Entry 4XSO (X-ray diffraction, 2.01 A resolution); this record covers chains B and A.

# Chain B (and A)
Protein: Alr3699 protein
Organism: Nostoc sp. (strain PCC 7120 / UTEX 2576)
Notes: chain A of this document is another copy of the same molecule, construct and numbering; everything in this record applies to it too
Reference sequence: Q8YQW3 (Q8YQW3_NOSS1); residue numbers follow UniProt; this construct covers 1-382
Chain sequence (388 residues; numbered -5 to 382; the number before each row is that of its first residue; numbers below 1 keep their minus sign (His-5 is residue -5)):
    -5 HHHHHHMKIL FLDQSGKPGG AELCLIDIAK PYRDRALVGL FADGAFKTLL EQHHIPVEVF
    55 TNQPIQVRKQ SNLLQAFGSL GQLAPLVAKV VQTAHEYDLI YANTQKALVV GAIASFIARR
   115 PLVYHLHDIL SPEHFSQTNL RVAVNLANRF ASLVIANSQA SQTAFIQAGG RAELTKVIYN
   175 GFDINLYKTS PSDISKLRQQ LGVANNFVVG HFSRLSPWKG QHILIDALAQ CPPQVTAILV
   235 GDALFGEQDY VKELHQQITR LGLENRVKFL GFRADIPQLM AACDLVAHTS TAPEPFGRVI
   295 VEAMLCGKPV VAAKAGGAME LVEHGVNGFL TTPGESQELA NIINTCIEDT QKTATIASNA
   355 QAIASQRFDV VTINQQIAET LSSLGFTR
Not modelled in the structure: -5 to 0, 59-72, 379-382
Construct notes: expression tag (-5 to 0)
From the paper describing this entry:
  - self-association interface (contacts with another copy of this molecule); pairs are residue here / residue on that copy: Asn56-Gln76 (hydrogen bond), Asn56-Leu77 (hydrogen bond)
  - conformationally variable residues (order/disorder transition): Ile59 to Gly72, Gly379 to Arg382
  - mutagenesis - H121A, E288A: abolished catalytic activity on UDPG
  - mutagenesis - E16A, D122A, F239A: decreased catalytic activity on mannose
  - mutagenesis - E16A, D122A, F239A: unchanged catalytic activity on mannose was absent
  - mutagenesis - R208A: abolished catalytic activity

# Chain B / chain A interface
Residue-residue contacts (29):
  Phe35(B) - Leu77(A)  hydrophobic
  Asn56(B) - Leu77(A)
  Asn56(B) - Pro79(A)
  Ser73(B) - Asn133(A)
  Leu74(B) - Lys100(A)
  Leu74(B) - Asn133(A)
  Gln76(B) - Asn56(A)  hydrogen bond (backbone-side chain)
  Leu77(B) - Asn56(A)  hydrogen bond (backbone-side chain)
  Leu77(B) - Leu80(A)
  Leu77(B) - Lys100(A)
  Leu77(B) - Val104(A)  hydrophobic
  Leu80(B) - Leu77(A)
  Lys100(B) - Leu77(A)
  Val103(B) - Leu74(A)  hydrophobic
  Ile107(B) - Ile107(A)  hydrophobic
  Phe110(B) - Phe110(A)  hydrophobic
  Phe110(B) - Leu140(A)  hydrophobic
  Arg113(B) - Asn139(A)
  Asn133(B) - Leu74(A)
  Val136(B) - Ile111(A)  hydrophobic
  Asn139(B) - Phe110(A)
  Asn139(B) - Arg113(A)
  Leu140(B) - Phe110(A)  hydrophobic
  Arg143(B) - Phe110(A)
  Arg143(B) - Arg143(A)
  Arg143(B) - Phe144(A)
  Phe144(B) - Phe110(A)  hydrophobic
  Phe144(B) - Arg143(A)
  Phe144(B) - Phe144(A)  hydrophobic
Other interface residues (no listed pair), chain B (23 interface residues in all): Ala78, Val81, Val104, Ile111, Thr132
Other interface residues (no listed pair), chain A (25 interface residues in all): Phe35, Ser73, Gln76, Ala78, Val81, Gln99, Val103, Thr132, Val136

# Summary
23 residues of chain B face 25 of chain A across their interface, with 2 hydrogen bonds. Among the polar pairs
are Gln76(B)-Asn56(A) and Leu77(B)-Asn56(A). The paper reports that E16A, D122A and F239A of chain B reduce
catalytic activity on mannose; conformational variability at Ile59(B) and Gly379(B); 6 substitutions were
tested in all.
Both chains are Alr3699 protein (Nostoc sp. (strain PCC 7120 / UTEX 2576)). Entry 4XSO (Crystal structure of
apo-form Alr3699/HepE from Anabaena sp. strain PCC 7120) was determined by X-ray diffraction (same publication
as 4XSP, 4XSR and 4XSU).
